8IHS - chains A and H of the 8 polymer chains in the assembly; structure by electron microscopy, 2.50 A resolution.

[Chain A (and H)]
Name: Amidohydrolase family protein
Organism: Stenotrophomonas acidaminiphila
Notes: chain H of this document is another copy of the same molecule, construct and numbering; everything in this record applies to it too
UniProt: A0A7L8TXW5 (A0A7L8TXW5_9GAMM); residue numbers follow UniProt; this construct covers 1-427
Amino-acid sequence (427 residues; numbered 1 to 427; the number before each row is that of its first residue):
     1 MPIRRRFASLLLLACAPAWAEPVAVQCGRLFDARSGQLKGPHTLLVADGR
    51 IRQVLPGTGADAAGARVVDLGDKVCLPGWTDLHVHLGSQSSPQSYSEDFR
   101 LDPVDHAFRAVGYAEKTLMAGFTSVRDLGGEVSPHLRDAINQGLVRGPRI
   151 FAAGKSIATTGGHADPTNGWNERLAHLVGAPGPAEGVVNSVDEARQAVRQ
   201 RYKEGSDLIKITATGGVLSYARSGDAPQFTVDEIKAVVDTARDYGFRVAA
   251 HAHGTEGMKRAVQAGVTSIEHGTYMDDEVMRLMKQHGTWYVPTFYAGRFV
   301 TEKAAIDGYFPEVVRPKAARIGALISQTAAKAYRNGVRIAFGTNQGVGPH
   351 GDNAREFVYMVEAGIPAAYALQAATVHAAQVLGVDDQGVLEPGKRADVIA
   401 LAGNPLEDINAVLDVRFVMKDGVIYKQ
Not modelled in the structure: 1-21, 58-64
Construct notes: engineered mutation Asn344 (Asp in A0A7L8TXW5)
Modified residues: Lys210 (lysine nz-carboxylic acid; KCX)
Disulfide bonds: Cys27-Cys75
Bound ions: Zn2+ site 1: His83, His85, Lys210; Zn2+ site 2: Lys210, His251, His271 (together with 97U)
Ligand contacts: 97U: His83, His85, Ser88, Leu128, Gly129, Ser156, His163, Lys210, Gly216, Val217, Leu218, His251, His253, His271, Thr293, Ala296, Gly297, Val300, Ile325, Asn344, Val347

[Interface between chain A and chain H]
Contacting residue pairs (20):
  Asp102(A) with His135(H)
  Pro103(A) with Val104(H)
  Val104(A) with Pro103(H); His135(H)
  Asp105(A) with His135(H), salt bridge
  Ala107(A) with Phe108(H)
  Phe108(A) with Ala107(H); Val111(H), hydrophobic; His135(H); Leu136(H); Ala139(H), hydrophobic
  Arg109(A) with Leu144(H)
  Val111(A) with Phe108(H), hydrophobic
  His135(A) with Asp102(H); Val104(H); Asp105(H), salt bridge; Phe108(H)
  Leu136(A) with Phe108(H)
  Ala139(A) with Phe108(H), hydrophobic
  Leu144(A) with Arg109(H)
Interface residues without a listed pair, chain A (13 interface residues in all): Val132
Interface residues without a listed pair, chain H (13 interface residues in all): Val132

[Summary]
The chain A/chain H interface involves 13 residues from each chain, with 2 salt bridges. The salt-bridged pair
is Asp105(A)-His135(H). Ligands of chain A: 97U. The Zn2+ site 1 is built by His83(A), His85(A) and Lys210(A).
Both chains are Amidohydrolase family protein (Stenotrophomonas acidaminiphila). Entry 8IHS (Cryo-EM structure
of ochratoxin A-detoxifying amidohydrolase ADH3 in complex with ochratoxin A) was determined by electron
microscopy together with 8IHQ, 8IHR and 8J85 from the same study.
